Entry 5U8S (electron microscopy, 6.10 A resolution (low resolution: residue-level contacts below are approximate; hydrogen-bond / salt-bridge calls are withheld)); this record covers chains A and E of the 13 polymer chains in the assembly.

[Chain A]
Protein: DNA replication complex GINS protein PSF1
Source organism: Saccharomyces cerevisiae (strain ATCC 204508 / S288c)
UniProt: Q12488 (PSF1_YEAST); residue numbers follow UniProt; this construct covers 1-208
Amino-acid sequence (208 residues; row label = number of the first residue in the row):
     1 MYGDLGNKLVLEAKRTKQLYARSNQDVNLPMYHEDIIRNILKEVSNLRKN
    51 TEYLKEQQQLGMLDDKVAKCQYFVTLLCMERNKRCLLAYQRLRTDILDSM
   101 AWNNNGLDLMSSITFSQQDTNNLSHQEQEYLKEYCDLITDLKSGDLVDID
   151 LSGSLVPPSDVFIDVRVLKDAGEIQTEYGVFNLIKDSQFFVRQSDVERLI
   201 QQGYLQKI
Curated features (UniProtKB/Swiss-Prot):
  - mutagenesis: Arg-84 (R84G: In PSF1-1; temperature-sensitive mutant. Defective in DNA replication. Impaired chromatin binding of CDC45)

[Chain E]
Protein: Cell division control protein 45
Source organism: Saccharomyces cerevisiae (strain ATCC 204508 / S288c)
UniProt: Q08032 (CDC45_YEAST); residues 1-650 here = UniProt positions 1-650
Amino-acid sequence (650 residues; row label = number of the first residue in the row):
     1 MYYGISQFSEAYNKILRNSSSHSSCQLVIFVSCLNIDALCATKMLSLLFK
    51 KQLVQSQIVPIFGYSELRRHYSQLDDNINSLLLVGFGGVIDLEAFLEIDP
   101 QEYVIDTDEKSGEQSFRRDIYVLDAHRPWNLDNIFGSQIIQCFDDGTVDD
   151 TLGEQKEAYYKLLELDEESGDDELSGDENDNNGGDDEATDADEVTDEDEE
   201 DEDETISNKRGNSSIGPNDLSKRKQRKKQIHEYEGVLEEYYSQGTTVVNS
   251 ISAQIYSLLSAIGETNLSNLWLNILGTTSLDIAYAQVYNRLYPLLQDEVK
   301 RLTPSSRNSVKTPDTLTLNIQPDYYLFLLRHSSLYDSFYYSNYVNAKLSL
   351 WNENGKKRLHKMFARMGIPLSTAQETWLYMDHSIKRELGIIFDKNLDRYG
   401 LQDIIRDGFVRTLGYRGSISASEFVEALTALLEVGNSTDKDSVKINNDNN
   451 DDTDGEEEEDNSAQKLTNLRKRWVSNFWLSWDALDDRKVELLNRGIQLAQ
   501 DLQRAIFNTGVAILEKKLIKHLRIYRLCVLQDGPDLDLYRNPLTLLRLGN
   551 WLIECCAESEDKQLLPMVLASIDENTDTYLVAGLTPRYPRGLDTIHTKKP
   601 ILNNFSMAFQQITAETDAKVRIDNFESSIIEIRREDLSPFLEKLTLSGLL
Not modelled in the structure: 1-4, 103-113, 166-217, 437-461, 592-596
Curated features (UniProtKB/Swiss-Prot):
  - modified residue: Thr-453 (Phosphothreonine)

[Interface between chain A and chain E]
Residue-residue contacts (32):
  Phe-162(A) / Leu-53(E)
  Phe-162(A) / Gln-55(E)
  Arg-166(A) / Trp-478(E)
  Glu-173(A) / Leu-74(E)
  Tyr-178(A) / Ser-23(E)
  Gly-179(A) / Ser-23(E)
  Val-180(A) / Asp-76(E)
  Asn-182(A) / Leu-74(E)
  Asn-182(A) / Asp-76(E)
  Ile-184(A) / His-70(E)
  Ile-184(A) / Gln-73(E)
  Ile-184(A) / Leu-74(E)
  Asp-186(A) / Pro-60(E)
  Asp-186(A) / Lys-471(E)
  Asp-186(A) / Val-474(E)
  Asp-186(A) / Ser-475(E)
  Asp-186(A) / Trp-478(E)
  Ser-187(A) / Gln-57(E)
  Ser-187(A) / Ile-58(E)
  Ser-187(A) / Trp-478(E)
  Gln-188(A) / Gln-57(E)
  Gln-188(A) / Ile-58(E)
  Gln-188(A) / Trp-478(E)
  Gln-188(A) / Trp-481(E)
  Phe-189(A) / Gln-57(E)
  Phe-190(A) / Leu-53(E)
  Phe-190(A) / Val-54(E)
  Phe-190(A) / Gln-55(E)
  Phe-190(A) / Ser-56(E)
  Val-191(A) / Gln-55(E)
  Arg-192(A) / His-22(E)
  Arg-192(A) / Gln-55(E)
Other interface residues (no listed pair), chain A (18 interface residues in all): Phe-181, Leu-183, Lys-185
Other interface residues (no listed pair), chain E (19 interface residues in all): Val-59

[Overview]
18 residues of chain A and 19 residues of chain E are in contact. From UniProt: one mutagenesis site on chain
A.
Here chain A is DNA replication complex GINS protein PSF1 and chain E is Cell division control protein 45,
both from Saccharomyces cerevisiae (strain ATCC 204508 / S288c). Entry 5U8S (Structure of eukaryotic CMG
helicase at a replication fork) was determined by electron microscopy (same publication as 5U8T).
